PDB entry 3R7N | X-ray diffraction, 2.33 A resolution | chains B and E of the 3 polymer chains in the assembly

# Chain B
Name: Caspase-2 subunit p12
Organism: Homo sapiens
Notes: EC 3.4.22.-
UniProt: P42575 (CASP2_HUMAN); numbering as in UniProt (aligned over 349-452)
Sequence (112 residues; numbered 349 to 460; the number before each row is that of its first residue):
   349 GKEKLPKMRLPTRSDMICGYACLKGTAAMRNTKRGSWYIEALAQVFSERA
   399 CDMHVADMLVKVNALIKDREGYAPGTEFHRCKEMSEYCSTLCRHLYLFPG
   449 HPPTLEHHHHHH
Unresolved in the structure: 349-354, 453-460
Construct notes: expression tag (453-460)
Swiss-Prot annotation at these positions:
  - natural variant: Gln392 to Thr452 (deletion: In MRT80)
  - mutagenesis: Ala369 (A369T: Loss of function)
What the authors report for this chain:
  - mutagenesis - T380A, Y420A: decreased catalytic activity on Ac-VDVAD-AFC
  - mutagenesis - T380A/Y420A: abolished catalytic activity on pentapeptide substrate

# Chain E
Name: Peptide Inhibitor (ACE)DVAD-CHO
Sequence (5 residues; numbered 402 to 406; the number before each row is that of its first residue):
   402 XDVAD
Modified positions: ACE (acetyl group) at position 402; Asp406 (aspartic aldehyde; ASA)

# How chain B and chain E interact
Residue-residue contacts (22; chain B residue first):
  Ala375(B) - Ala405(E)  hydrophobic
  Ala376(B) - Val404(E)
  Ala376(B) - Ala405(E)
  Ala376(B) - Asp406(E)  hydrogen bond (backbone-backbone)
  Met377(B) - Asp403(E)
  Met377(B) - Val404(E)
  Arg378(B) - ACE_402(E)
  Arg378(B) - Asp403(E)
  Arg378(B) - Val404(E)  hydrogen bond (backbone-backbone)
  Arg378(B) - Ala405(E)  hydrogen bond (side chain-backbone)
  Arg378(B) - Asp406(E)
  Asn379(B) - ACE_402(E)
  Asn379(B) - Asp403(E)  hydrogen bond
  Thr380(B) - ACE_402(E)  hydrogen bond (backbone-backbone)
  Ser384(B) - Asp406(E)
  Trp385(B) - Asp403(E)  hydrogen bond
  Gly419(B) - Asp403(E)
  Tyr420(B) - ACE_402(E)
  Tyr420(B) - Asp403(E)  hydrogen bond (backbone-side chain)
  Ala421(B) - Asp403(E)
  Phe426(B) - Asp403(E)
  Phe426(B) - Ala405(E)  hydrophobic
Interface residues without a listed pair, chain B (13 interface residues in all): Glu418

# Overview
13 residues of chain B and 5 residues of chain E are in contact; the contacts include 7 hydrogen bonds. Polar
contacts include Arg378(B)-Ala405(E), Asn379(B)-Asp403(E) and Trp385(B)-Asp403(E). The paper reports that
T380A and Y420A of chain B reduce catalytic activity on Ac-VDVAD-AFC; T380A/Y420A of chain B abolish catalytic
activity on pentapeptide substrate.
Here chain B is Caspase-2 subunit p12 (Homo sapiens) and chain E is Peptide Inhibitor (ACE)DVAD-CHO. Entry
3R7N (Caspase-2 bound with two copies of Ac-DVAD-CHO) was determined by X-ray diffraction, deposited together
with 3R5J, 3R6G, 3R6L, 3R7B and 3R7S.
